PDB entry 7Q2Z | electron microscopy, 3.20 A resolution | chains E and F of the 4 polymer chains in the assembly

[Chain E]
Molecule: Condensin complex subunit 3
Organism: Saccharomyces cerevisiae S288C
UniProtKB: Q06680 (CND3_YEAST); residue numbers follow UniProt; this construct covers 1-1035
Chain sequence (1035 residues; each row starts with the number of its first residue):
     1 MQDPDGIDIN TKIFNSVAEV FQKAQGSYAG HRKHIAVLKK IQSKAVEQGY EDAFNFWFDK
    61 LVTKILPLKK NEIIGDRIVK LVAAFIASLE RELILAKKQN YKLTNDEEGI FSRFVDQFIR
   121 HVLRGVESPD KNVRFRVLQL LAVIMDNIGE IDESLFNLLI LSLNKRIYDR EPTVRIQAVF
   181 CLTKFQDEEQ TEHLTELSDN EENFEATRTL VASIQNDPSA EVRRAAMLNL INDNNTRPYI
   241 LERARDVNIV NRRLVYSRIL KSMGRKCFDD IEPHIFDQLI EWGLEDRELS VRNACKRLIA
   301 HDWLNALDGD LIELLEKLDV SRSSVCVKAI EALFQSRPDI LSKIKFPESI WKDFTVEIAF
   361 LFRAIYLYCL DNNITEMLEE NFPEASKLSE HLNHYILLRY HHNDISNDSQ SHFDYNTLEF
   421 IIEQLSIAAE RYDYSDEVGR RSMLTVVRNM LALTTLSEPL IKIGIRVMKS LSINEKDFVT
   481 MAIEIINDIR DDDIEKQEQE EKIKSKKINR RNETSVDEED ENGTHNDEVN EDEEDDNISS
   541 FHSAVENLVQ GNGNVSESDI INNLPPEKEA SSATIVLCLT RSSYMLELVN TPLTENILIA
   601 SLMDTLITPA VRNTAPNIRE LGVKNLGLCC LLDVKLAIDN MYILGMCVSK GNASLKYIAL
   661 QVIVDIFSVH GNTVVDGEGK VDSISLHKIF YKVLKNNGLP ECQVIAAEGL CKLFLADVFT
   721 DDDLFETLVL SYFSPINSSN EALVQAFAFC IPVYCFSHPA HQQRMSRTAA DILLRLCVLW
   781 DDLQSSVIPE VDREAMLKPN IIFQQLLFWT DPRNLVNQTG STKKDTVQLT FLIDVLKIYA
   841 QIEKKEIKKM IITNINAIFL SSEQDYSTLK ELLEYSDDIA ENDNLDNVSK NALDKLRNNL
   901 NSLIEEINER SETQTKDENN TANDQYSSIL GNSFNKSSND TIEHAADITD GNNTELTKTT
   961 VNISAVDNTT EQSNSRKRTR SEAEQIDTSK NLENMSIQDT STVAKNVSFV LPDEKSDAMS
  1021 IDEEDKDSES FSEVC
Unresolved in the structure: 1-7, 189-204, 403-412, 504-567, 789-790, 912-1035
Curated features (UniProtKB/Swiss-Prot):
  - modified residue (Phosphoserine): Ser198, Ser933, Ser981, Ser1008

[Chain F]
Molecule: 23-nt DNA strand
Sequence (23 nucleotides; numbered 1 to 23; the number before each row is that of its first residue):
     1 TTTTTTTTTT TTTTTTTTTT TTT

[How chain E and chain F interact]
Residue-residue contacts (11; chain E residue first):
  Ala29(E) - DT22(F)  sugar contact
  Lys70(E) - DT14(F)  salt bridge to the phosphate
  Asn71(E) - DT13(F)  hydrogen bond to the phosphate
  Arg224(E) - DT14(F)  phosphate contact
  Arg224(E) - DT15(F)  salt bridge to the phosphate
  Arg258(E) - DT16(F)  salt bridge to the phosphate
  Asn800(E) - DT7(F)  phosphate contact
  Gln804(E) - DT7(F)  phosphate contact
  Thr853(E) - DT7(F)  sugar contact
  Asn854(E) - DT7(F)  hydrogen bond to the phosphate
  Asn856(E) - DT8(F)  phosphate contact
Other interface residues (no listed pair), chain E (13 interface residues in all): Arg170, Arg253, Lys798
Other interface residues (no listed pair), chain F (9 interface residues in all): DT3, DT6

[In short]
13 residues of chain E and 9 residues of chain F are in contact; the contacts include 2 hydrogen bonds and 3
salt bridges. Among the polar pairs are Asn71(E)-DT13(F), Asn854(E)-DT7(F) and Lys70(E)-DT14(F).
Here chain E is Condensin complex subunit 3 (Saccharomyces cerevisiae S288C) and chain F is a 23-nt DNA
strand. Entry 7Q2Z (Cryo-EM structure of S.cerevisiae condensin Ycg1-Brn1-DNA complex) was determined by
electron microscopy together with 7Q2X and 7Q2Y from the same study.
